PDB entry 9OGU | electron microscopy, 3.20 A resolution | chains N and O of the 18 polymer chains in the assembly

# Chain N
Molecule: PGT122 Fab heavy chain
Organism: Homo sapiens
Notes: antibody fragment or engineered binder
Chain sequence (235 residues; numbered 1 to 216 plus 19 insertion-coded residues; the number before each row is that of its first residue; a row labelled like 82A-82C holds insertion residues (82A, then the next letters in order)):
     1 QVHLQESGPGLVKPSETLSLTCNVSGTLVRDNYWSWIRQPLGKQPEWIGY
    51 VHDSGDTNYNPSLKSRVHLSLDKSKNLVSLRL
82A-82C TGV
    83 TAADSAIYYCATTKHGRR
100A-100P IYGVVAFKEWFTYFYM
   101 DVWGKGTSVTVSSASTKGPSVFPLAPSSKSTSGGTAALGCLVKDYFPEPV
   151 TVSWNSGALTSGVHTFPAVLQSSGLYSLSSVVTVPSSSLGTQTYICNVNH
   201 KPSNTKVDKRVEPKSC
Disordered / not traced: 113-216
Disulfide bonds: Cys22-Cys92

# Chain O
Molecule: PGT122 Fab light chain
Organism: Homo sapiens
Notes: antibody fragment or engineered binder
Chain sequence (211 residues; each row starts with the number of its first residue; note: 4 numbers in that range are skipped by the numbering (no residue carries them; nothing is unmodelled there); a row labelled like 66A-66C holds insertion residues (66A, then the next letters in order)):
     5 TF
    11 VSVAPGQTARITCGEESLGSRSVIWYQQRPGQAPSLIIYNNNDRPSGIPD
    61 RFSGSP
66A-66C GST
    67 FGTTATLTITSVEAGDEADYYCHIWDSRR
95A-95C PTN
    96 WVFGEGTTLIV
  106A L
   107 SQPKAAPSVTLFPPSSEELQANKATLVCLISDFYPGAVTVAWKADSSPVK
   157 AGVETTTPSKQSNNKYAASSYLSLTPEQWKSHKSYSCQVTHEGSTVEKTV
   207 APTECS
Disordered / not traced: 108-212
Disulfide bonds: Cys23-Cys88

# How chain N and chain O interact
Pairs across the interface (47; chain N residue first):
  Gln39(N) - Gln38(O)  hydrogen bond
  Gln39(N) - Tyr87(O)  hydrogen bond
  Lys43(N) - Tyr87(O)
  Gln44(N) - Val97(O)
  Gln44(N) - Phe98(O)
  Gln44(N) - Glu100(O)
  Pro45(N) - Tyr87(O)
  Pro45(N) - Val97(O)
  Pro45(N) - Phe98(O)  hydrogen bond (backbone-backbone)
  Glu46(N) - Trp96(O)
  Glu46(N) - Val97(O)
  Trp47(N) - His89(O)
  Trp47(N) - Trp91(O)  hydrophobic
  Trp47(N) - Asn95C(O)
  Trp47(N) - Trp96(O)  hydrogen bond (backbone-backbone)
  Tyr59(N) - Trp96(O)
  Asn60(N) - Trp96(O)
  Pro61(N) - Trp96(O)
  Tyr91(N) - Gln38(O)  hydrogen bond
  Tyr91(N) - Ala43(O)  hydrophobic
  Tyr91(N) - Pro44(O)
  Arg100(N) - Ser30(O)  hydrogen bond
  Arg100(N) - Arg31(O)  hydrogen bond (side chain-backbone)
  Arg100(N) - Gly66A(O)
  Arg100(N) - Ser66B(O)
  Tyr100B(N) - Ser30(O)
  Tyr100B(N) - Ser93(O)
  Phe100K(N) - Ser30(O)
  Phe100K(N) - Trp91(O)  hydrophobic
  Phe100K(N) - Ser93(O)
  Thr100L(N) - Trp91(O)
  Tyr100M(N) - Ser32(O)
  Tyr100M(N) - Asn50(O)  hydrogen bond
  Tyr100M(N) - Trp91(O)  hydrophobic
  Phe100N(N) - Ile34(O)
  Phe100N(N) - Trp91(O)
  Tyr100O(N) - Ile34(O)  hydrophobic
  Tyr100O(N) - Tyr36(O)
  Tyr100O(N) - Leu46(O)  hydrophobic
  Tyr100O(N) - Tyr49(O)
  Met100P(N) - Tyr36(O)  hydrogen bond (backbone-side chain)
  Met100P(N) - Leu46(O)
  Asp101(N) - Leu46(O)
  Trp103(N) - Tyr36(O)  hydrophobic
  Trp103(N) - Pro44(O)
  Gly104(N) - Ala43(O)
  Lys105(N) - Ala43(O)
Also at the interface, not in a pair above, chain N (27 interface residues in all): Ile37, Ile48, Gly49, Tyr50, Asn58
Also at the interface, not in a pair above, chain O (26 interface residues in all): Gln42, Pro55, Asp92, Gly99

# In short
27 residues of chain N face 26 of chain O across their interface; the contacts include 9 hydrogen bonds. Polar
contacts include Gln39(N)-Gln38(O), Gln39(N)-Tyr87(O) and Tyr91(N)-Gln38(O).
Chain N is PGT122 Fab heavy chain and chain O is PGT122 Fab light chain, both from Homo sapiens; the
structure, HIV-1 Env BG505 SOSIP.664-dPG-His in complex with PGT122 and 3BNC117 Fabs, was determined by
electron microscopy, deposited together with 9OGT.
